6FVU - chains Z and I of the 47 polymer chains in the assembly; structure by electron microscopy, 4.50 A resolution (low resolution: residue-level contacts below are approximate; hydrogen-bond / salt-bridge calls are withheld).

[Chain Z]
Protein: 26S proteasome regulatory subunit RPN1
Source organism: Saccharomyces cerevisiae (strain ATCC 204508 / S288c)
Reference sequence: P38764 (RPN1_YEAST); residue numbers follow UniProt; this construct covers 1-970
Chain sequence (970 residues; each row starts with the number of its first residue):
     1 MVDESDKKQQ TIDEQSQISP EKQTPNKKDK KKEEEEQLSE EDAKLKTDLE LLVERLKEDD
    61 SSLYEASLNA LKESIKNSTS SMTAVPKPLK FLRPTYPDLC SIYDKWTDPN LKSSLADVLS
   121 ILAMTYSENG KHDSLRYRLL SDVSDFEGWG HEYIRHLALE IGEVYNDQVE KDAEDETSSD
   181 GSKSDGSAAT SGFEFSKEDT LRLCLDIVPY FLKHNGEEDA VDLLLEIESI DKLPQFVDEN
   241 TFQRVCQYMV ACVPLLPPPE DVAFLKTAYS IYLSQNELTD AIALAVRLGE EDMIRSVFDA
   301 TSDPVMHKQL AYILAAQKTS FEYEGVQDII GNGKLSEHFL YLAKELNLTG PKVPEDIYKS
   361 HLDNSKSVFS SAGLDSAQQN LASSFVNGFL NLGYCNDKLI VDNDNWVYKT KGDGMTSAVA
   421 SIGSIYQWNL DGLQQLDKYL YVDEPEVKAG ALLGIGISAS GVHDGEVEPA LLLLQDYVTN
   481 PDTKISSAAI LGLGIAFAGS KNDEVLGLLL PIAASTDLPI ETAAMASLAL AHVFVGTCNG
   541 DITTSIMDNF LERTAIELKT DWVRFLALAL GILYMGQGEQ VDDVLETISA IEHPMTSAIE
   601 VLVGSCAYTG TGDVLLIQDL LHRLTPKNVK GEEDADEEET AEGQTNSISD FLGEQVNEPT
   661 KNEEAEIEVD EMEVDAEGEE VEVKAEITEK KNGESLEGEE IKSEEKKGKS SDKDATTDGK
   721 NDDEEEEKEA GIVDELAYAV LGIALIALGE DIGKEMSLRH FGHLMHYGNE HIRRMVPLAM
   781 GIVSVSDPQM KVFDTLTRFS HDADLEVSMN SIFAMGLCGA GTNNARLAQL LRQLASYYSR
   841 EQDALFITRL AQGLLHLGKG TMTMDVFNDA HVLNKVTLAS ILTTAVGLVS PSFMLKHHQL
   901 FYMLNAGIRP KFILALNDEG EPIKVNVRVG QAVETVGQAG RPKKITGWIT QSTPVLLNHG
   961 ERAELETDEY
Disordered / not traced: 636-699

[Chain I]
Protein: 26S proteasome regulatory subunit 4 homolog
Source organism: Saccharomyces cerevisiae (strain ATCC 204508 / S288c)
Reference sequence: P40327 (PRS4_YEAST); residue numbers follow UniProt; this construct covers 54-437
Chain sequence (384 residues; each row starts with the number of its first residue):
    54 RCKLKLLRME RIKDHLLLEE EFVSNSEILK PFEKKQEEEK KQLEEIRGNP LSIGTLEEII
   114 DDDHAIVTSP TMPDYYVSIL SFVDKELLEP GCSVLLHHKT MSIVGVLQDD ADPMVSVMKM
   174 DKSPTESYSD IGGLESQIQE IKESVELPLT HPELYEEMGI KPPKGVILYG APGTGKTLLA
   234 KAVANQTSAT FLRIVGSELI QKYLGDGPRL CRQIFKVAGE NAPSIVFIDE IDAIGTKRYD
   294 SNSGGEREIQ RTMLELLNQL DGFDDRGDVK VIMATNKIET LDPALIRPGR IDRKILFENP
   354 DLSTKKKILG IHTSKMNLSE DVNLETLVTT KDDLSGADIQ AMCTEAGLLA LRERRMQVTA
   414 EDFKQAKERV MKNKVEENLE GLYL
Swiss-Prot annotation at these positions:
  - binding site (ATP): Gly223 to Thr230
  - cross-link (Glycyl lysine isopeptide (Lys-Gly)): Lys234 (interchain with G-Cter in ubiquitin), Lys255 (interchain with G-Cter in ubiquitin), Lys290 (interchain with G-Cter in ubiquitin)
Ligand contacts: ATP (adenosine-5'-triphosphate): Glu179, Asp183, Ile184, Gly185, Gly186, Ala224, Pro225, Gly226, Thr227, Gly228, Lys229, Thr230, Leu231, Leu232, Ile361, Ile364, His365, Gly389, Ala390, Gln393
From the paper describing this entry:
  - mutagenesis - R407C: unchanged growth

[Chain Z / chain I interface]
Residue-residue contacts (88):
  Asp145(Z) with Arg408(I); Met409(I); Gln410(I)
  Pro209(Z) with Arg54(I)
  Arg244(Z) with Arg54(I)
  Val245(Z) with Arg54(I)
  Cys246(Z) with Arg54(I)
  Gln247(Z) with Arg54(I); Cys55(I)
  Tyr248(Z) with Arg54(I)
  Val250(Z) with Lys58(I)
  Ala251(Z) with Arg54(I); Lys58(I)
  Pro254(Z) with Met62(I)
  Leu255(Z) with Arg61(I)
  Asp613(Z) with Ile65(I)
  Leu616(Z) with Leu69(I)
  Leu620(Z) with Glu72(I); Glu73(I)
  Leu624(Z) with Val76(I); Glu80(I)
  Lys627(Z) with Glu80(I); Lys83(I)
  Asp723(Z) with Met62(I)
  Glu724(Z) with Lys66(I)
  Glu727(Z) with Met62(I)
  Lys728(Z) with Lys58(I); Leu59(I); Leu60(I); Arg61(I); Met62(I); Glu63(I); Arg64(I); Ile65(I); Lys66(I)
  Ala730(Z) with Glu63(I)
  Gly731(Z) with Glu63(I); Lys66(I)
  Asp734(Z) with Glu63(I); Lys66(I); Asp67(I); Leu70(I)
  Glu735(Z) with Lys66(I)
  Ala737(Z) with Leu70(I)
  Tyr738(Z) with Ile65(I); Lys66(I); Asp67(I); His68(I); Leu69(I); Leu70(I); Glu73(I)
  Leu741(Z) with Leu70(I); Glu73(I); Glu74(I); Ser77(I)
  Leu745(Z) with Ser77(I); Glu80(I)
  Ala747(Z) with Pro84(I)
  Leu748(Z) with Asn78(I); Ser79(I); Glu80(I); Ile81(I); Leu82(I); Lys83(I); Pro84(I); Phe85(I)
  Asp751(Z) with Pro84(I)
  Arg774(Z) with Leu202(I)
  Asp804(Z) with Glu206(I)
  Leu805(Z) with Thr203(I); Pro205(I); Glu206(I)
  Glu806(Z) with Thr203(I)
  Met809(Z) with Leu202(I); Pro205(I)
  Asp843(Z) with Glu206(I); Glu210(I)
  Ala844(Z) with Glu206(I)
  Arg909(Z) with Tyr181(I)
  Ala915(Z) with Cys55(I)
  Leu916(Z) with Cys55(I)
  Asn917(Z) with Cys55(I); Lys58(I)
  Asp918(Z) with Lys58(I); Leu59(I)
  Val925(Z) with Glu188(I)
  Val927(Z) with Lys195(I)
  Arg928(Z) with Gln192(I)
Other interface residues (no listed pair), chain Z (53 interface residues in all): Gln243, Ile617, Lys720, Ile732, Gly749, Glu750, Lys911
Other interface residues (no listed pair), chain I (44 interface residues in all): Leu57, Lys88, Ser182, His204

[Overview]
Chain Z and chain I form an interface of 53 and 44 residues respectively. Bound to chain I: ATP. UniProt lists
8 ATP-binding residues on chain I. From the paper: R407C of chain I leaves growth unchanged.
Here chain Z is 26S proteasome regulatory subunit RPN1 and chain I is 26S proteasome regulatory subunit 4
homolog, both from Saccharomyces cerevisiae (strain ATCC 204508 / S288c). Entry 6FVU (26S proteasome, s2
state) was determined by electron microscopy (same publication as 6FVW, 6FVT, 6FVV, 6FVX and 6FVY).
